Entry 7ADB (electron microscopy, 4.40 A resolution (low resolution: residue-level contacts below are approximate; hydrogen-bond / salt-bridge calls are withheld)); this record covers chains U and V of the 15 polymer chains in the assembly.

Chain U (and V):
Name: DNA-directed RNA polymerase subunit alpha
From: Escherichia coli
Notes: EC 2.7.7.6; chain V of this document is another copy of the same molecule, construct and numbering; everything in this record applies to it too
UniProtKB: P0A7Z4 (RPOA_ECOLI); residues 1-329 here = UniProt positions 1-329
Amino-acid sequence (329 residues; row label = number of the first residue in the row):
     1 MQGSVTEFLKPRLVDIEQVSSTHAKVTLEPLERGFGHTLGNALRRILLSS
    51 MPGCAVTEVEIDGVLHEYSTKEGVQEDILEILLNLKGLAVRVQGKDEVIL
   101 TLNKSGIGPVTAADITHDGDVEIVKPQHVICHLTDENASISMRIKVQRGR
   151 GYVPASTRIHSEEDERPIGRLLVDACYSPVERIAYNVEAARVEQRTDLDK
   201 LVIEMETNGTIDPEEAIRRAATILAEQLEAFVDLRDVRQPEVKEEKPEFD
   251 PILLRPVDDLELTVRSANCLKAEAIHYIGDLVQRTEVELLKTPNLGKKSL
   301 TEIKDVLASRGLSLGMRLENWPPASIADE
Disordered / not traced: 1-3, 326-329 (chain V: 1-4, 240-329)
Swiss-Prot annotation at these positions:
  - region: E162 to E165 (Required for interaction with Crp at class II promoters)
  - modified residue: R265 (ADP-ribosylarginine), K297 (N6-acetyllysine), K298 (N6-acetyllysine)
  - mutagenesis: R45 (R45C: In rpoA112; temperature-sensitive, blocks RNA polymerase assembly), E162 to E165 (5-fold decrease in CRP-class II promoter-dependent transcription), E165 (E165K: 5-fold decrease in CRP-class II promoter-dependent transcription), R191 (R191C: In rpoA101; temperature-sensitive)

Chain U / chain V interface:
Contacting residue pairs (70):
  S4(U) - R150(V)
  V5(U) - D96(V)
  V5(U) - R148(V)
  V5(U) - R150(V)
  T6(U) - P52(V)
  T6(U) - R148(V)
  T6(U) - R150(V)
  E7(U) - E226(V)
  F8(U) - R150(V)
  F8(U) - I223(V)
  F8(U) - Q227(V)
  L9(U) - Q227(V)
  K10(U) - E226(V)
  K10(U) - Q227(V)
  K10(U) - E229(V)
  P11(U) - Q227(V)
  P11(U) - A230(V)
  P11(U) - F231(V)
  R12(U) - F231(V)
  L13(U) - F231(V)
  F35(U) - S50(V)
  F35(U) - Q227(V)
  T38(U) - A42(V)
  T38(U) - R45(V)
  L39(U) - L228(V)
  N41(U) - N41(V)
  A42(U) - T38(V)
  R45(U) - G34(V)
  R45(U) - H37(V)
  R45(U) - T38(V)
  I46(U) - F35(V)
  S49(U) - F35(V)
  S50(U) - F8(V)
  S50(U) - F35(V)
  R150(U) - V5(V)
  R150(U) - E7(V)
  R150(U) - F8(V)
  R150(U) - E32(V)
  R218(U) - F231(V)
  R218(U) - L234(V)
  R219(U) - T6(V)
  R219(U) - R238(V)
  A221(U) - V232(V)
  T222(U) - V232(V)
  T222(U) - D233(V)
  I223(U) - F8(V)
  I223(U) - F35(V)
  L224(U) - L228(V)
  A225(U) - V232(V)
  E226(U) - F8(V)
  E226(U) - K10(V)
  Q227(U) - L9(V)
  Q227(U) - F35(V)
  L228(U) - L39(V)
  L228(U) - L224(V)
  E229(U) - K10(V)
  A230(U) - K10(V)
  F231(U) - L28(V)
  F231(U) - L39(V)
  V232(U) - R218(V)
  V232(U) - A221(V)
  V232(U) - T222(V)
  D233(U) - R218(V)
  L234(U) - E214(V)
  L234(U) - R218(V)
  R235(U) - L13(V)
  R235(U) - R218(V)
  V237(U) - L13(V)
  R238(U) - V14(V)
  Q239(U) - R12(V)
Interface residues without a listed pair, chain U (47 interface residues in all): L28, L31, R33, G34, G149, E215, D236
Interface residues without a listed pair, chain V (49 interface residues in all): P11, D15, I16, V26, L43, I46, S49, G149, I217

Overview:
47 residues of chain U face 49 of chain V across their interface. UniProt lists 6 mutagenesis sites on chain
U.
Chain U and chain V are both DNA-directed RNA polymerase subunit alpha (Escherichia coli); the structure,
Transcription termination intermediate complex 1 delta NusG, was determined by electron microscopy, deposited
together with 6Z9P, 6Z9Q, 6Z9R, 6Z9S, 6Z9T, 7ADC, 7ADD and 7ADE.
